Entry 9B42 (electron microscopy, 3.50 A resolution); this record covers chains B and H of the 19 polymer chains in the assembly.

== Chain B ==
Name: gp29 Collar
From: Pseudomonas virus Pa193
UniProt: A0A5P1KV91 (A0A5P1KV91_9CAUD); residues 1-132 here = UniProt positions 1-132
Amino-acid sequence (132 residues; row label = number of the first residue in the row):
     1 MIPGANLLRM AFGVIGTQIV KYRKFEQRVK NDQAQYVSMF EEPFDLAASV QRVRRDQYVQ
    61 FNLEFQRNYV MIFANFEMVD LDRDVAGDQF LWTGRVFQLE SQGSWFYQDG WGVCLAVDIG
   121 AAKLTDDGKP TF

== Chain H ==
Name: gp30 Gateway
From: Pseudomonas virus Pa193
UniProt: A0A5P1KVE6 (A0A5P1KVE6_9CAUD); residues 1-183 here = UniProt positions 1-183
Amino-acid sequence (183 residues; numbered 1 to 183; the number before each row is that of its first residue):
     1 MFDGELIAKM VVELNAAMTS AQEALQFPDF EVVQKAQPTQ QGTSTRPTIF FQKLFDIPRG
    61 WPATDWHLDN TTRKYVEITR QHVETTFQIS SLHWQNPEIT HVVTASDIAN YVRAYFQARS
   121 TIERVKELDF LILRVSQISN EAFENDNHQF EFHPSFDMVV TYNQYIRLYE NAAYSADGVL
   181 IGV

== How chain B and chain H interact ==
Pairs across the interface (32):
  Asn31(B) - Pro97(H)  hydrogen bond (side chain-backbone)
  Gln33(B) - Val102(H)
  Gln35(B) - Gln95(H)
  Val37(B) - Pro97(H)  hydrophobic
  Gln57(B) - Gln40(H)  hydrogen bond
  Gln60(B) - Phe143(H)
  Gln60(B) - Glu144(H)
  Phe61(B) - Lys35(H)
  Phe61(B) - Glu141(H)
  Phe61(B) - Phe143(H)  hydrophobic
  Asn62(B) - Lys35(H)
  Asn62(B) - Gln52(H)  hydrogen bond
  Leu63(B) - Lys35(H)
  Leu63(B) - Thr43(H)
  Leu63(B) - Phe50(H)  hydrophobic
  Leu63(B) - Leu92(H)  hydrophobic
  Glu64(B) - Thr39(H)
  Glu64(B) - Gln40(H)
  Glu64(B) - Gln41(H)
  Glu64(B) - Thr43(H)
  Phe65(B) - Thr43(H)
  Phe65(B) - Asp146(H)
  Gln66(B) - Asp146(H)
  Arg67(B) - Glu144(H)  hydrogen bond (side chain-backbone)
  Arg67(B) - Asn145(H)  hydrogen bond (side chain-backbone)
  Arg67(B) - Asp146(H)
  Arg67(B) - His148(H)  hydrogen bond
  Tyr69(B) - His148(H)  hydrogen bond
  Glu100(B) - His148(H)  salt bridge
  Val117(B) - Asp146(H)
  Asp118(B) - Asn147(H)
  Ile119(B) - Asn147(H)
Other interface residues (no listed pair), chain B (21 interface residues in all): Tyr58, Asn68, Gln98
Other interface residues (no listed pair), chain H (23 interface residues in all): Ala36, Gly42, Ile99, Gln149, His153

== In short ==
The interface between chain B and chain H involves 21 residues on one side and 23 on the other; the contacts
include 7 hydrogen bonds and 1 salt bridge. Polar contacts include Glu100(B)-His148(H), Asn31(B)-Pro97(H) and
Gln57(B)-Gln40(H).
Here chain B is gp29 Collar and chain H is gp30 Gateway, both from Pseudomonas virus Pa193. Entry 9B42
(Pseudomonas phage Pa193 neck and extended tail (collar, gateway, tail tube, and sheath proteins)) was
determined by electron microscopy (same publication as 9B40 and 9B41).
